Entry 5BXQ (X-ray diffraction, 2.50 A resolution); this record covers chains A and D of the 5 polymer chains in the assembly.

[Chain A]
Molecule: Nuclear transport factor 2
Source organism: Rattus norvegicus
Reference sequence: P61972 (NTF2_RAT); residues 1-127 here = UniProt positions 1-127
Sequence (127 residues; row label = number of the first residue in the row):
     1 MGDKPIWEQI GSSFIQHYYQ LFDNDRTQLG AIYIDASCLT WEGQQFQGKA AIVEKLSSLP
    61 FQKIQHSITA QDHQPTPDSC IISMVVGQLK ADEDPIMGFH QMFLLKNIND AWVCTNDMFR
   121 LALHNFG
Not modelled in the structure: 1-3
UniProt features mapped onto this chain:
  - modified residue: Lys4 (N6-acetyllysine)
  - mutagenesis: Trp7 (W7A: No effect on interaction with GDP-bound RAN. Decreased interaction with nucleoporins. Decreased localization to the nuclear pore complex. Decreased GDP-bound RAN and other proteins nuclear import), Tyr19 (Y19A: Loss of interaction with GDP-bound RAN. Loss of GDP-bound RAN nuclear import), Asp23 (D23A/N: No effect on interaction with GDP-bound RAN. Increases GDP-bound RAN nuclear import. Increased interaction with nucleoporins and localization to the nuclear pore complex ...), Glu42 (E42D: Loss of interaction with GDP-bound RAN. Loss of GDP-bound RAN nuclear import; E42K: Loss of interaction with GDP-bound RAN. No effect on interaction with nucleoporins ...), Ile64 (I64A: No effect on homodimerization. Decreased interaction with GDP-bound RAN. Loss of interaction with nucleoporins and localization to the nuclear pore complex; I64Q: No effect on homodimerization ...), His66 (H66A: Loss of interaction with GDP-bound RAN. No effect on interaction with nucleoporins. Decreased proteins nuclear import), Met84 (M84E: Decreased homodimerization), Asp92 to Asp94 (Loss of interaction with GDP-bound RAN. No effect on interaction with nucleoporins. Loss of proteins nuclear import), Met102 (M102E: Decreased homodimerization), Asp117 (D117N: Decreased interaction with GDP-bound RAN. No effect on interaction with nucleoporins. No effect on proteins nuclear import), Met118 (M118E: Loss of homodimerization. Decreased interaction with GDP-bound RAN. Decreased interaction with nucleoporins. Decreased localization to the nuclear pore complex), His124 (Loss of interaction with GDP-bound RAN. No effect on interaction with nucleoporins. Decreased proteins nuclear import), 1 further mutagenesis entry in UniProt

[Chain D]
Molecule: GTP-binding nuclear protein Ran
Source organism: Canis familiaris
Reference sequence: P62825 (RAN_CANFA); residues 1-216 here = UniProt positions 1-216
Sequence (216 residues; numbered 1 to 216; the number before each row is that of its first residue):
     1 MAAQGEPQVQ FKLVLVGDGG TGKTTFVKRH LTGEFEKKYV ATLGVEVHPL VFHTNRGPIK
    61 FNVWDTAGQE KFGGLRDGYY IQAQCAIIMF DVTSRVTYKN VPNWHRDLVR VCENIPIVLC
   121 GNKVDIKDRK VKAKSIVFHR KKNLQYYDIS AKSNYNFEKP FLWLARKLIG DPNLEFVAMP
   181 ALAPPEVVMD PALAAQYEHD LEVAQTTALP DEDDDL
Not modelled in the structure: 1-6, 139-142, 209-216
Ion coordination: Mg2+: Thr24 (together with GDP)
Residues lining bound ligands: GDP (guanosine-5'-diphosphate): Asp18, Gly19, Gly20, Thr21, Gly22, Lys23, Thr24, Thr25, Glu70, Lys71, Asn122, Lys123, Asp125, Ile126, Ser150, Ala151, Lys152
UniProt features mapped onto this chain:
  - region: Lys37 to Val45 (Switch-I), Gly68 to Gln84 (Switch-II), Asp211 to Leu216 (Interaction with RANBP1)
  - binding site (GTP): Asp18 to Thr25, Glu36 to Thr42, Gly68, Asn122 to Asp125, Ser150 to Lys152
  - site: Gln69 (Essential for GTP hydrolysis)
  - modified residue: Ala2 (N-acetylalanine), Thr24 (Phosphothreonine), Lys37 (N6-acetyllysine), Lys60 (N6-acetyllysine), Lys71 (N6-acetyllysine), Lys99 (N6-acetyllysine), Lys134 (N6-acetyllysine), Lys159 (N6-acetyllysine)
  - cross-link (Glycyl lysine isopeptide (Lys-Gly)): Lys71 (interchain with G-Cter in SUMO2), Lys152 (interchain with G-Cter in SUMO2)

[Interface between chain A and chain D]
Contacting residue pairs - 38 pairs, chain A then chain D:
  Trp41(A) - Phe72(D)  hydrogen bond (side chain-backbone)
  Glu42(A) - Phe72(D)
  Glu42(A) - Arg76(D)  salt bridge
  Pro60(A) - Lys71(D)
  Phe61(A) - Phe72(D)  hydrophobic
  Ile64(A) - Phe72(D)  hydrophobic
  Leu89(A) - Phe72(D)  hydrophobic
  Asp92(A) - Lys71(D)  salt bridge
  Asp94(A) - Ala67(D)
  Asp94(A) - Gly68(D)
  Asp94(A) - Lys71(D)  salt bridge
  Pro95(A) - Tyr39(D)
  Pro95(A) - Glu46(D)
  Pro95(A) - Ala67(D)  hydrophobic
  Ile96(A) - Tyr39(D)  hydrogen bond (backbone-side chain)
  Met97(A) - Tyr39(D)
  Met97(A) - Ala67(D)
  Phe119(A) - Phe72(D)  hydrophobic
  Leu121(A) - Gln69(D)
  Leu121(A) - Phe72(D)  hydrophobic
  Leu121(A) - Arg76(D)  hydrogen bond (backbone-side chain)
  Leu123(A) - Ala41(D)
  Leu123(A) - Thr42(D)
  Leu123(A) - Leu43(D)
  Leu123(A) - Gly44(D)
  Leu123(A) - Gln69(D)
  Leu123(A) - Arg76(D)  hydrogen bond (backbone-side chain)
  His124(A) - Thr42(D)  hydrogen bond (backbone-backbone)
  His124(A) - Leu43(D)
  His124(A) - Arg76(D)
  Asn125(A) - Leu43(D)
  Asn125(A) - Arg76(D)
  Asn125(A) - Asp77(D)  hydrogen bond (side chain-backbone)
  Asn125(A) - Gly78(D)  hydrogen bond (side chain-backbone)
  Phe126(A) - Leu43(D)
  Phe126(A) - Ile81(D)  hydrophobic
  Gly127(A) - Thr42(D)
  Gly127(A) - Leu43(D)
Also at the interface, not in a pair above, chain A (22 interface residues in all): Leu59, Ala91, Arg120, Ala122
Also at the interface, not in a pair above, chain D (16 interface residues in all): Gly73

[Overview]
The interface between chain A and chain D involves 22 residues on one side and 16 on the other; the contacts
include 7 hydrogen bonds and 3 salt bridges. Polar pairs include Glu42(A)-Arg76(D), Asp92(A)-Lys71(D) and
Asp94(A)-Lys71(D). Ligands of chain D: GDP.
Chain A is Nuclear transport factor 2 (Rattus norvegicus) and chain D is GTP-binding nuclear protein Ran
(Canis familiaris); the structure, Structure of the NTF2:RanGDP complex, was determined by X-ray diffraction.
